PDB entry 8TET | electron microscopy, 4.26 A resolution (low resolution: residue-level contacts below are approximate; hydrogen-bond / salt-bridge calls are withheld) | chains H and L of the 24 polymer chains in the assembly

== Chain H (and L) ==
Molecule: Major capsid protein
From: Human herpesvirus 5 strain AD169
Notes: chain L of this document is another copy of the same molecule, construct and numbering; everything in this record applies to it too
UniProt: P16729 (MCP_HCMVA); residue numbers follow UniProt; this construct covers 1-1370
Amino-acid sequence (1370 residues; numbered 1 to 1370; the number before each row is that of its first residue):
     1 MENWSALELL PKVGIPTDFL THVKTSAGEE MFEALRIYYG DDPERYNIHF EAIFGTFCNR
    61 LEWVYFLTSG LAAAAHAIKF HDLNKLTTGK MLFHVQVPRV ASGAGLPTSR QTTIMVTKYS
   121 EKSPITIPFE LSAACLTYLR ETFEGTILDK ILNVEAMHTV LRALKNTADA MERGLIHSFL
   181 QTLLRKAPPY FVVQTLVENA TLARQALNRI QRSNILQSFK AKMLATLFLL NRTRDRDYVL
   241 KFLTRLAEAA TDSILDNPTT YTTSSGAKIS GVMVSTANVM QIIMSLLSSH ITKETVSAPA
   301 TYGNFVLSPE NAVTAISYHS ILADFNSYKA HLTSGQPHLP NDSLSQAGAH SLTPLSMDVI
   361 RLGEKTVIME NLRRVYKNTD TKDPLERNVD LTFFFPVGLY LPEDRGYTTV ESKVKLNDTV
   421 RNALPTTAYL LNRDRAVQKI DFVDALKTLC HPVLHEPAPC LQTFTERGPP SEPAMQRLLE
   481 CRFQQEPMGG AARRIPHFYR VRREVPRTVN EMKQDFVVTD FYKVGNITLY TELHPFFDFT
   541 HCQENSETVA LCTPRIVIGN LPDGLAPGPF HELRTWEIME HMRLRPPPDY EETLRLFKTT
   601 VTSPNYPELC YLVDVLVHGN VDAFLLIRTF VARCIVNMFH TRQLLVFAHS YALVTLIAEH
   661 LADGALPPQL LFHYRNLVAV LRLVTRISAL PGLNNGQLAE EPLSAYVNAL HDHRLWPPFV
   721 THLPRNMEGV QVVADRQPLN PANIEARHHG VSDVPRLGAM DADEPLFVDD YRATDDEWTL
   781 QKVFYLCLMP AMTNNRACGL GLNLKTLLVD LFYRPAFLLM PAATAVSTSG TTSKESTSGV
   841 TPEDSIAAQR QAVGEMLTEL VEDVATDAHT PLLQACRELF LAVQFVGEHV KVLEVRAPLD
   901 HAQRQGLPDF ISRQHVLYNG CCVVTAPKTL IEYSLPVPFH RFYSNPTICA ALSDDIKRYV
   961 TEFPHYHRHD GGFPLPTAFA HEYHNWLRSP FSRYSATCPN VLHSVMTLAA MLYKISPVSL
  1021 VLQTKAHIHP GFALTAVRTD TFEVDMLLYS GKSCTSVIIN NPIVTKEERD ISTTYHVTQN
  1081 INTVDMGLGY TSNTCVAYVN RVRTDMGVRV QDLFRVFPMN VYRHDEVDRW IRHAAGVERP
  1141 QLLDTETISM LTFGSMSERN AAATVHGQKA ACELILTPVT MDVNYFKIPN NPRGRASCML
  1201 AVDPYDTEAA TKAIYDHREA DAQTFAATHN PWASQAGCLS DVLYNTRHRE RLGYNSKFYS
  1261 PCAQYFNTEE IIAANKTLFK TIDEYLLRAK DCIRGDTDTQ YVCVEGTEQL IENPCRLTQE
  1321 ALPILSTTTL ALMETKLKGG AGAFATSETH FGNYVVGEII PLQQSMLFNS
Unresolved in the structure: 306-349, 825-841 (chain L: 825-844)
Disulfides: Cys1292-Cys1303

== Chain H / chain L interface ==
Residue-residue contacts (69):
  Pro11(H) with Thr56(L)
  Lys12(H) with Thr56(L); Phe57(L)
  Val13(H) with Thr56(L); Phe57(L); Cys58(L)
  Gly14(H) with Cys58(L); Arg60(L)
  Ile15(H) with Phe57(L); Cys58(L); Asn59(L); Arg60(L)
  Thr17(H) with Asn59(L)
  His22(H) with Lys377(L); Asn378(L); Thr379(L)
  Val23(H) with Asn378(L)
  Lys24(H) with Asp380(L)
  Gly40(H) with Glu130(L)
  Asp41(H) with Leu131(L); Ser132(L); Cys135(L)
  Pro43(H) with Ser132(L); Ala134(L)
  Arg45(H) with Glu155(L); Thr159(L)
  Tyr46(H) with Cys135(L); Tyr138(L); Ala156(L); Thr159(L)
  Phe50(H) with Leu148(L)
  Thr56(H) with Leu7(L); Pro11(L); Lys12(L); Val13(L)
  Phe57(H) with Lys12(L); Val13(L); Ile15(L)
  Cys58(H) with Lys12(L); Val13(L); Gly14(L); Ile15(L)
  Asn59(H) with Ile15(L)
  Arg60(H) with Gly14(L); Ile15(L); Pro16(L)
  Glu130(H) with Gly40(L); Asp41(L)
  Ser132(H) with Asp41(L); Pro43(L)
  Cys135(H) with Asp41(L); Tyr46(L)
  Leu148(H) with Ile48(L); Phe50(L)
  Leu152(H) with Tyr46(L); Ile48(L)
  Glu155(H) with Leu9(L); Arg45(L); Tyr46(L)
  Ala156(H) with Tyr46(L)
  Thr159(H) with Tyr46(L)
  Arg373(H) with Leu20(L)
  Lys377(H) with Thr17(L); Asp18(L)
  Asn378(H) with Thr21(L); His22(L); Val23(L)
  Thr379(H) with His22(L)
  Asp380(H) with Lys24(L)
Also at the interface, not in a pair above, chain H (43 interface residues in all): Leu7, Glu8, Leu9, Pro16, Phe19, Ile48, Leu131, Ala134, Tyr138, Ile1071
Also at the interface, not in a pair above, chain L (44 interface residues in all): Glu8, Phe19, Leu152

== Summary ==
43 residues of chain H face 44 of chain L across their interface.
Chain H and chain L are both Major capsid protein (Human herpesvirus 5 strain AD169); the structure, Human
cytomegalovirus portal vertex, non-infectious enveloped particle (NIEP) configuration 1 (NC1), was determined
by electron microscopy together with 8TEP, 8TES, 8TEU and 8TEW from the same study.
